6QWM - chains B and C of the 4 polymer chains in the assembly; structure by X-ray diffraction, 2.90 A resolution.

[Chain B]
Name: Listeriolysin positive regulatory factor A
Source organism: Listeria monocytogenes
UniProt: Q4TVQ0 (Q4TVQ0_LISMN); numbering as in UniProt (aligned over 1-237)
Amino-acid sequence (239 residues; each row starts with the number of its first residue; numbers below 1 keep their minus sign (Gly-1 is residue -1)):
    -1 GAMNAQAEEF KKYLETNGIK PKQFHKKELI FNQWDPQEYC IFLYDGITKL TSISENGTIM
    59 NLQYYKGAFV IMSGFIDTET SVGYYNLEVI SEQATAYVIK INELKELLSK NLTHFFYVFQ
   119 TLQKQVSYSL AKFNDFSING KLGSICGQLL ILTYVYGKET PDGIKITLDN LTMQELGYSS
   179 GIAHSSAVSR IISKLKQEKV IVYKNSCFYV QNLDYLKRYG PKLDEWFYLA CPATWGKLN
Disordered / not traced: -1 to 1
Construct notes: expression tag (-1 to 0); engineered mutation Gly218 (Ala in Q4TVQ0)
From the paper describing this entry:
  - mutagenesis - G145S, A218G: increased binding to the 30-nt DNA strand (chain C)
  - mutagenesis - G145S, A218G: increased growth in response to G-6-P
  - mutagenesis - G145C, G145S, A218G: increased signaling

[Chain C]
Molecule: 30-nt DNA strand
Sequence (30 nucleotides; each row starts with the number of its first residue):
     1 TTGAGGCATT AACATTTGTT AACGACGATA

[How chain B and chain C interact]
Pairs across the interface - 15 pairs, chain B then chain C:
  Lys139(B) - DT17(C)  hydrogen bond to the phosphate
  Lys139(B) - DG18(C)  phosphate contact
  Leu140(B) - DT17(C)  hydrogen bond to the phosphate
  Ile180(B) - DG18(C)  phosphate contact
  His182(B) - DG18(C)  sugar contact
  His182(B) - DT19(C)  salt bridge to the phosphate
  His182(B) - DT20(C)  phosphate contact
  Ser184(B) - DT19(C)  base contact
  Ser184(B) - DT20(C)  hydrogen bond to the base
  Ala185(B) - DG18(C)  phosphate contact
  Ala185(B) - DT19(C)  base contact
  Arg188(B) - DT17(C)  base contact
  Arg188(B) - DG18(C)  hydrogen bond to the base
  Arg188(B) - DT19(C)  base contact
  Lys192(B) - DT16(C)  salt bridge to the phosphate
Other interface residues (no listed pair), chain B (11 interface residues in all): Asn137, Gly138, Ile189
Other interface residues (no listed pair), chain C (6 interface residues in all): DA21

[Summary]
11 residues of chain B face 6 of chain C across their interface, with 4 hydrogen bonds and 2 salt bridges.
Polar contacts include Ser184(B)-DT20(C), Arg188(B)-DG18(C) and Lys139(B)-DT17(C). From the paper: G145C,
G145S and A218G of chain B increase signaling; G145S and A218G of chain B increase binding to the 30-nt DNA
strand (chain C).
Here chain B is Listeriolysin positive regulatory factor A (Listeria monocytogenes) and chain C is a 30-nt DNA
strand. Entry 6QWM (The Transcriptional Regulator PrfA-A218G mutant from Listeria Monocytogenes in complex
with a 30-bp operator PrfA-box motif) was determined by X-ray diffraction together with 6QWF, 6QWH and 6QWK
from the same study.
